Entry 6HN5 (electron microscopy, 3.20 A resolution); this record covers chains A and F of the 4 polymer chains in the assembly.

Chain A:
Protein: Insulin
Reference sequence: P01308 (INS_HUMAN); residues 1-21 here correspond to UniProt positions 90-110 (UniProt number = residue number + 89)
Sequence (21 residues; each row starts with the number of its first residue):
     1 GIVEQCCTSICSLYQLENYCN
Disulfide bonds: Cys6-Cys11

Chain F:
Protein: Insulin receptor, General control protein GCN4
Organism: Homo sapiens
Notes: EC 2.7.10.1
Reference sequence: chimeric construct of P06213, P03069: residues 1-734 from P06213 (INSR_HUMAN), isoform P06213-2 positions 28-761 (UniProt number = residue number + 27); residues 735-897 from P06213 (INSR_HUMAN), isoform P06213-2 positions 781-943 (UniProt number = residue number + 46); residues 898-930 from P03069 positions 249-281 (UniProt number = residue number - 649)
Sequence (930 residues; row label = number of the first residue in the row):
     1 HLYPGEVCPGMDIRNNLTRLHELENCSVIEGHLQILLMFKTRPEDFRDLS
    51 FPKLIMITDYLLLFRVYGLESLKDLFPNLTVIRGSRLFFNYALVIFEMVH
   101 LKELGLYNLMNITRGSVRIEKNNELCYLATIDWSRILDSVEDNHIVLNKD
   151 DNEECGDICPGTAKGKTNCPATVINGQFVERCWTHSHCQKVCPTICKSHG
   201 CTAEGLCCHSECLGNCSQPDDPTKCVACRNFYLDGRCVETCPPPYYHFQD
   251 WRCVNFSFCQDLHHKCKNSRRQGCHQYVIHNNKCIPECPSGYTMNSSNLL
   301 CTPCLGPCPKVCHLLEGEKTIDSVTSAQELRGCTVINGSLIINIRGGNNL
   351 AAELEANLGLIEEISGYLKIRRSYALVSLSFFRKLRLIRGETLEIGNYSF
   401 YALDNQNLRQLWDWSKHNLTTTQGKLFFHYNPKLCLSEIHKMEEVSGTKG
   451 RQERNDIALKTNGDKASCENELLKFSYIRTSFDKILLRWEPYWPPDFRDL
   501 LGFMLFYKEAPYQNVTEFDGQDACGSNSWTVVDIDPPLRSNDPKSQNHPG
   551 WLMRGLKPWTQYAIFVKTLVTFSDERRTYGAKSDIIYVQTDATNPSVPLD
   601 PISVSNSSSQIILKWKPPSDPNGNITHYLVFWERQAEDSELFELDYCLKG
   651 LKLPSRTWSPPFESEDSQKHNQSEYEDSAGECCSCPKTDSQILKELEESS
   701 FRKTFEDYLHNVVFVPRPSRKRRSLGDVGNAGNNEEHRPFEKVVNKESLV
   751 ISGLRHFTGYRIELQACNQDTPEERCSVAAYVSARTMPEAKADDIVGPVT
   801 HEIFENNVVHLMWQEPKEPNGLIVLYEVSYRRYGDEELHLCVSRKHFALE
   851 RGCRLRGLSPGNYSVRIRATSLAGNGSWTEPTYFYVTDYLDVPSNIARMK
   901 QLEDKVEELLSKNYHLENEVARLKKLVGER
Not modelled in the structure: 1-309, 540-545, 595-674, 719-930
Differences from the reference sequence: variant His144 (Tyr171 in P06213), Thr421 (Ile448 in P06213), Lys465 (Gln492 in P06213); engineered mutation Ala731 (Val758 in P06213), Gly732 (Thr759 in P06213), Asn733 (Val760 in P06213), Asn734 (Ala761 in P06213)
Curated features (UniProtKB/Swiss-Prot):
  - region: Glu706 to Phe714 (Insulin-binding), Leu902 to Leu923 (Leucine-zipper)
  - site: Phe39 (Insulin-binding)
  - modified residue: Ser373 (Phosphoserine), Tyr374 (Phosphotyrosine), Ser380 (Phosphoserine)
  - glycosylation (N-linked (GlcNAc...) asparagine): Asn16, Asn25, Asn78, Asn111, Asn215, Asn255, Asn295, Asn337, Asn397, Asn418, Asn514, Asn606, Asn624, Asn671
Disulfide bonds: Cys312-Cys333, Cys435-Cys468, Cys682-Cys685
Glycans and other covalent adducts: N-acetylglucosamine (NAG) linked to Asn337, Asn397, Asn514

Chain A / chain F interface:
Residue-residue contacts - 14 pairs, chain A then chain F:
  Gly1(A) - Asn711(F)
  Ile2(A) - His710(F)
  Ile2(A) - Asn711(F)
  Ile2(A) - Phe714(F)  hydrophobic
  Val3(A) - Asp707(F)
  Val3(A) - His710(F)
  Val3(A) - Asn711(F)  hydrogen bond (backbone-side chain)
  Cys7(A) - Asp496(F)
  Cys7(A) - Arg498(F)
  Asn18(A) - Arg717(F)  hydrogen bond (backbone-backbone)
  Tyr19(A) - Phe714(F)
  Tyr19(A) - Val715(F)
  Tyr19(A) - Pro716(F)
  Asn21(A) - Arg717(F)
Interface residues without a listed pair, chain A (8 interface residues in all): Glu4

Overview:
8 residues of chain A face 9 of chain F across their interface, with 2 hydrogen bonds. Polar contacts include
Val3(A)-Asn711(F) and Asn18(A)-Arg717(F). Covalently linked N-acetylglucosamine: at Asn337(F), Asn397(F) and
Asn514(F).
Chain A is Insulin and chain F is Insulin receptor, General control protein GCN4 (Homo sapiens); the
structure, Leucine-zippered human insulin receptor ectodomain with single bound insulin - "upper"
membrane-distal part, was determined by electron microscopy, deposited together with 6HN4.
